Entry 5X2X (X-ray diffraction, 2.00 A resolution); this record covers chains A and B of the 4 polymer chains in the assembly.

== Chain A (and B) ==
Name: L-methionine gamma-lyase
Source organism: Pseudomonas putida
Notes: EC 4.4.1.11, 4.4.1.2; chain B of this document is another copy of the same molecule, construct and numbering; everything in this record applies to it too
UniProt: P13254 (MEGL_PSEPU); residues 1-398 here = UniProt positions 1-398
Amino-acid sequence (398 residues; numbered 1 to 398; the number before each row is that of its first residue):
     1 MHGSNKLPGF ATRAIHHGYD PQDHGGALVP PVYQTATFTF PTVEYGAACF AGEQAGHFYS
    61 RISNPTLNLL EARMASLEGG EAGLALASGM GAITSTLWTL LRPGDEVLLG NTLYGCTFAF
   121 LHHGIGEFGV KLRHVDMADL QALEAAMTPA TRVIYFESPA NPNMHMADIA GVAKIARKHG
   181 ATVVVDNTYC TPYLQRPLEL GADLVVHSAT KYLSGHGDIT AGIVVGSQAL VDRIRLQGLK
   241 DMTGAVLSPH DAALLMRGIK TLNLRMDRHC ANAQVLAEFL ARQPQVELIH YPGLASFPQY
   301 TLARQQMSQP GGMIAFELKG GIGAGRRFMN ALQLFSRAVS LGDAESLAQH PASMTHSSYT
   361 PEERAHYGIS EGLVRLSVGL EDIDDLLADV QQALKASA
Disordered / not traced: 1-6
Curated features (UniProtKB/Swiss-Prot):
  - binding site (pyridoxal 5'-phosphate): Tyr59 to Arg61, Gly89, Met90, Ser208 to Thr210
  - binding site (substrate): Tyr114, Arg375
  - modified residue: Lys211 (N6-(pyridoxal phosphate)lysine)
Residues lining bound ligands: 4LM ((2E)-2-{[(1E)-{3-hydroxy-2-methyl-5-[(phosphonooxy)methyl]pyridin-4-yl}methylidene]amino}but-2-enoic acid): Ser88, Gly89, Met90, Ile93, Tyr114, Glu157, Asn161, Asp186, Thr188, Tyr189, Ser208, Thr210, Lys211, Thr220, Ala221, Val339, Ser340, Leu341, Thr355, Arg375

== How chain A and chain B interact ==
Contacting residue pairs - 131 pairs, chain A then chain B:
  Gln34(A) with Asp218(B), hydrogen bond (side chain-backbone); Ile219(B); Asp251(B), hydrogen bond
  Thr35(A) with Gly217(B); Asp218(B)
  Ala36(A) with Thr210(B); Gly217(B), hydrogen bond (backbone-backbone); Ile219(B)
  Thr37(A) with Val339(B), hydrogen bond (side chain-backbone); Ser340(B)
  Phe38(A) with Ala338(B)
  Thr39(A) with Ser336(B); Arg337(B)
  Phe40(A) with Arg337(B), hydrogen bond (backbone-side chain)
  Pro41(A) with Arg337(B), hydrogen bond (backbone-side chain)
  Thr42(A) with Asn330(B)
  Val43(A) with Arg326(B); Met329(B), hydrophobic; Asn330(B); Arg337(B); Met354(B)
  Glu44(A) with Arg326(B); Asn330(B)
  Ala47(A) with Ser353(B)
  Phe50(A) with Val339(B), hydrophobic; Ser353(B); Met354(B); Ser357(B)
  Tyr59(A) with Thr210(B); Lys211(B), hydrogen bond
  Arg61(A) with Ser88(B); Met90(B); Tyr114(B), hydrogen bond; Cys116(B), hydrogen bond
  Ala87(A) with Gly244(B); Val246(B)
  Ser88(A) with Arg61(B); Gly244(B), hydrogen bond (side chain-backbone); Val246(B)
  Met90(A) with Arg61(B); Lys240(B); Asp241(B)
  Gly91(A) with Thr243(B); Gly244(B)
  Thr94(A) with Asp241(B); Met242(B); Thr243(B), hydrogen bond (side chain-backbone)
  Trp98(A) with Trp98(B), hydrophobic; Phe128(B), hydrophobic; Met242(B), hydrogen bond (side chain-backbone)
  Leu101(A) with Phe128(B)
  Arg102(A) with His123(B), hydrogen bond (side chain-backbone); Glu127(B), salt bridge; Phe128(B)
  Pro103(A) with Glu127(B); Phe128(B), hydrophobic
  Tyr114(A) with Arg61(B), hydrogen bond
  Cys116(A) with Arg61(B), hydrogen bond; Lys240(B); Asp241(B)
  Ala119(A) with Asp241(B)
  Phe120(A) with Asp241(B); Met242(B), hydrophobic
  His123(A) with Arg102(B), hydrogen bond (backbone-side chain)
  Gly124(A) with Met242(B)
  Glu127(A) with Arg102(B), salt bridge; Pro103(B)
  Phe128(A) with Trp98(B), hydrophobic; Leu101(B); Arg102(B); Pro103(B); Phe128(B); Met242(B), hydrophobic
  Thr210(A) with Ala36(B); Tyr59(B)
  Lys211(A) with Tyr59(B), hydrogen bond
  Gly217(A) with Thr35(B); Ala36(B), hydrogen bond (backbone-backbone)
  Asp218(A) with Gln34(B), hydrogen bond (backbone-side chain)
  Ile219(A) with Gln34(B); Ala36(B)
  Lys240(A) with Met90(B); Cys116(B), hydrogen bond
  Asp241(A) with Met90(B); Thr94(B); Cys116(B); Ala119(B); Phe120(B)
  Met242(A) with Thr94(B); Trp98(B), hydrogen bond (backbone-side chain); Phe120(B), hydrophobic; Gly124(B); Phe128(B), hydrophobic
  Thr243(A) with Gly91(B); Thr94(B), hydrogen bond (backbone-side chain); Thr243(B); Ala245(B)
  Gly244(A) with Ala87(B); Ser88(B), hydrogen bond (backbone-side chain); Gly91(B); Ala245(B)
  Ala245(A) with Thr243(B); Gly244(B); Ala245(B), hydrophobic
  Val246(A) with Ala87(B)
  Ser248(A) with Ser248(B); Asp251(B), hydrogen bond
  His250(A) with His250(B)
  Asp251(A) with Gln34(B), hydrogen bond; Ser248(B), hydrogen bond
  Arg326(A) with Val43(B); Glu44(B)
  Met329(A) with Val43(B), hydrophobic
  Asn330(A) with Thr42(B); Val43(B), hydrogen bond (side chain-backbone); Glu44(B), hydrogen bond
  Ser336(A) with Thr39(B)
  Arg337(A) with Thr39(B); Phe40(B), hydrogen bond (backbone-backbone); Pro41(B), hydrogen bond (side chain-backbone); Thr42(B); Val43(B)
  Ala338(A) with Phe38(B)
  Val339(A) with Thr37(B), hydrogen bond (backbone-side chain); Phe50(B), hydrophobic
  Ser340(A) with Thr37(B)
  Ser353(A) with Ala47(B); Phe50(B)
  Met354(A) with Val43(B); Phe50(B)
  Ser357(A) with Phe50(B)
Interface residues without a listed pair, chain A (64 interface residues in all): Phe58, Ser60, Ile125, Val130, Thr220, Thr355
Interface residues without a listed pair, chain B (66 interface residues in all): Gly46, Phe58, Ser60, Ile125, Val130, Thr220, Asp343, Thr355

== Overview ==
64 residues of chain A and 66 residues of chain B are in contact, with 31 hydrogen bonds and 2 salt bridges.
Among the polar pairs are Arg102(A)-Glu127(B), Gln34(A)-Asp218(B) and Gln34(A)-Asp251(B). Bound to chain A:
compound 4LM.
Both chains are L-methionine gamma-lyase (Pseudomonas putida). Entry 5X2X (Crystal structure of Pseudomonas
putida methionine gamma-lyase wild type with L-homocysteine intermediates) was determined by X-ray diffraction
together with 5X2V, 5X2W, 5X2Y, 5X2Z and 5X30 from the same study.
